PDB entry 4C5M | X-ray diffraction, 1.45 A resolution | chains B and D

Chain B (and D):
Molecule: Phosphomethylpyrimidine kinase
Organism: Staphylococcus aureus SUBSP. aureus MU50
Notes: EC 2.7.1.35; chain D of this document is another copy of the same molecule, construct and numbering; everything in this record applies to it too
UniProtKB: Q99W31 (Q99W31_STAAM); residues 2-276 here = UniProt positions 2-276
Chain sequence (276 residues; each row starts with the number of its first residue):
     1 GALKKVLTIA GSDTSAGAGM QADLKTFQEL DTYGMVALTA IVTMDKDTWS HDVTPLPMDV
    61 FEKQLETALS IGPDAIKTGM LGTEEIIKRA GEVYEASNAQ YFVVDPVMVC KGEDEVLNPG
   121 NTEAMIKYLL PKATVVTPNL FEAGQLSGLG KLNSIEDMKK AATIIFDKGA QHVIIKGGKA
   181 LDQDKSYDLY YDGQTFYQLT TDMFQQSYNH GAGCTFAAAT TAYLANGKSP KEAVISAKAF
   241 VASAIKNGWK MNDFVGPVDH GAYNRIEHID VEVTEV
Construct notes: expression tag (1)
Ligand contacts: AMP-PCP (ACP; phosphomethylphosphonic acid adenylate ester): Ala18, Asn139, Lys176, Gly177, Gly178, Lys179, Ser186, Asp188, Thr201, Asp202, Met203, Phe204, Gln205, Gln206, Asn209, His210, Gly211, Ala212, Gly213, Cys214, Phe216, Lys238, Val241, Ile245

Chain B / chain D interface:
Pairs across the interface (76):
  Leu3(B) with Asp259(D); Arg265(D)
  Ser12(B) with Leu38(D)
  Thr14(B) with Gln64(D); Thr67(D)
  Ser15(B) with Tyr33(D), hydrogen bond (backbone-side chain); Ile71(D)
  Ala16(B) with Tyr33(D), hydrogen bond (backbone-side chain); Gly34(D)
  Gly17(B) with Tyr33(D), hydrogen bond (backbone-side chain)
  Met20(B) with Met20(D), hydrophobic
  Gln21(B) with Val36(D)
  Lys25(B) with Gln28(D); Tyr33(D); Gly34(D), hydrogen bond (side chain-backbone)
  Gln28(B) with Lys25(D); Glu29(D), hydrogen bond; Gly261(D)
  Glu29(B) with Gln28(D), hydrogen bond
  Asp31(B) with Arg265(D), salt bridge
  Tyr33(B) with Ser15(D), hydrogen bond (side chain-backbone); Ala16(D), hydrogen bond (side chain-backbone); Gly17(D), hydrogen bond (side chain-backbone); Lys25(D); Trp249(D), hydrophobic; Met251(D); Pro257(D)
  Gly34(B) with Ala16(D); Lys25(D), hydrogen bond (backbone-side chain)
  Met35(B) with Ala16(D), hydrophobic
  Val36(B) with Gln21(D)
  Leu38(B) with Ser12(D)
  Ile41(B) with Leu56(D), hydrophobic; Val60(D), hydrophobic; Gln64(D)
  Thr43(B) with Lys63(D), hydrogen bond; Gln64(D); Thr67(D)
  Met44(B) with Thr67(D), hydrogen bond (backbone-side chain)
  Asp45(B) with Glu66(D)
  Lys46(B) with Glu66(D), hydrogen bond (backbone-side chain); Ser70(D), hydrogen bond (backbone-side chain)
  Trp49(B) with Thr67(D); Ser70(D); Ile71(D), hydrophobic
  Asp52(B) with Lys63(D), salt bridge
  Thr54(B) with Val60(D)
  Leu56(B) with Ile41(D), hydrophobic; Leu56(D), hydrophobic
  Val60(B) with Ile41(D), hydrophobic; Thr54(D)
  Lys63(B) with Thr43(D); Asp52(D), salt bridge
  Gln64(B) with Thr14(D); Ile41(D); Thr43(D)
  Glu66(B) with Asp45(D); Lys46(D), hydrogen bond (side chain-backbone)
  Thr67(B) with Thr14(D); Thr43(D); Met44(D), hydrogen bond (side chain-backbone); Trp49(D)
  Ser70(B) with Lys46(D); Trp49(D)
  Ile71(B) with Ser15(D); Trp49(D), hydrophobic; Met251(D), hydrophobic
  Trp249(B) with Leu3(D); Tyr33(D), hydrophobic
  Met251(B) with Lys5(D); Tyr33(D), hydrophobic; Ile71(D), hydrophobic
  Pro257(B) with Tyr33(D), hydrophobic
  Asp259(B) with Leu3(D)
  Gly261(B) with Gln28(D)
  Arg265(B) with Asp31(D), salt bridge
Also at the interface, not in a pair above, chain B (43 interface residues in all): Lys5, Leu24, Asn252, His260
Also at the interface, not in a pair above, chain D (43 interface residues in all): Ala2, Leu24, Met35, His260

Summary:
The chain B/chain D interface involves 43 residues from each chain; the contacts include 16 hydrogen bonds and
4 salt bridges. Polar contacts include Asp31(B)-Arg265(D), Asp52(B)-Lys63(D) and Ser15(B)-Tyr33(D). Chain B
binds AMP-PCP.
Chain B and chain D are both Phosphomethylpyrimidine kinase (Staphylococcus aureus SUBSP. aureus MU50); the
structure, Structure of the pyridoxal kinase from Staphylococcus aureus in complex with AMP-PCP, was
determined by X-ray diffraction, deposited together with 4C5J, 4C5K, 4C5L and 4C5N.
